3HOW - chains A and 3 of the 15 polymer chains in the assembly; structure by X-ray diffraction, 3.60 A resolution.

Chain A:
Molecule: DNA-directed RNA polymerase II subunit RPB1
Organism: Saccharomyces cerevisiae
Notes: EC 2.7.7.6
UniProtKB: P04050 (RPB1_YEAST); residues 1-1733 here = UniProt positions 1-1733
Sequence (1733 residues; row label = number of the first residue in the row):
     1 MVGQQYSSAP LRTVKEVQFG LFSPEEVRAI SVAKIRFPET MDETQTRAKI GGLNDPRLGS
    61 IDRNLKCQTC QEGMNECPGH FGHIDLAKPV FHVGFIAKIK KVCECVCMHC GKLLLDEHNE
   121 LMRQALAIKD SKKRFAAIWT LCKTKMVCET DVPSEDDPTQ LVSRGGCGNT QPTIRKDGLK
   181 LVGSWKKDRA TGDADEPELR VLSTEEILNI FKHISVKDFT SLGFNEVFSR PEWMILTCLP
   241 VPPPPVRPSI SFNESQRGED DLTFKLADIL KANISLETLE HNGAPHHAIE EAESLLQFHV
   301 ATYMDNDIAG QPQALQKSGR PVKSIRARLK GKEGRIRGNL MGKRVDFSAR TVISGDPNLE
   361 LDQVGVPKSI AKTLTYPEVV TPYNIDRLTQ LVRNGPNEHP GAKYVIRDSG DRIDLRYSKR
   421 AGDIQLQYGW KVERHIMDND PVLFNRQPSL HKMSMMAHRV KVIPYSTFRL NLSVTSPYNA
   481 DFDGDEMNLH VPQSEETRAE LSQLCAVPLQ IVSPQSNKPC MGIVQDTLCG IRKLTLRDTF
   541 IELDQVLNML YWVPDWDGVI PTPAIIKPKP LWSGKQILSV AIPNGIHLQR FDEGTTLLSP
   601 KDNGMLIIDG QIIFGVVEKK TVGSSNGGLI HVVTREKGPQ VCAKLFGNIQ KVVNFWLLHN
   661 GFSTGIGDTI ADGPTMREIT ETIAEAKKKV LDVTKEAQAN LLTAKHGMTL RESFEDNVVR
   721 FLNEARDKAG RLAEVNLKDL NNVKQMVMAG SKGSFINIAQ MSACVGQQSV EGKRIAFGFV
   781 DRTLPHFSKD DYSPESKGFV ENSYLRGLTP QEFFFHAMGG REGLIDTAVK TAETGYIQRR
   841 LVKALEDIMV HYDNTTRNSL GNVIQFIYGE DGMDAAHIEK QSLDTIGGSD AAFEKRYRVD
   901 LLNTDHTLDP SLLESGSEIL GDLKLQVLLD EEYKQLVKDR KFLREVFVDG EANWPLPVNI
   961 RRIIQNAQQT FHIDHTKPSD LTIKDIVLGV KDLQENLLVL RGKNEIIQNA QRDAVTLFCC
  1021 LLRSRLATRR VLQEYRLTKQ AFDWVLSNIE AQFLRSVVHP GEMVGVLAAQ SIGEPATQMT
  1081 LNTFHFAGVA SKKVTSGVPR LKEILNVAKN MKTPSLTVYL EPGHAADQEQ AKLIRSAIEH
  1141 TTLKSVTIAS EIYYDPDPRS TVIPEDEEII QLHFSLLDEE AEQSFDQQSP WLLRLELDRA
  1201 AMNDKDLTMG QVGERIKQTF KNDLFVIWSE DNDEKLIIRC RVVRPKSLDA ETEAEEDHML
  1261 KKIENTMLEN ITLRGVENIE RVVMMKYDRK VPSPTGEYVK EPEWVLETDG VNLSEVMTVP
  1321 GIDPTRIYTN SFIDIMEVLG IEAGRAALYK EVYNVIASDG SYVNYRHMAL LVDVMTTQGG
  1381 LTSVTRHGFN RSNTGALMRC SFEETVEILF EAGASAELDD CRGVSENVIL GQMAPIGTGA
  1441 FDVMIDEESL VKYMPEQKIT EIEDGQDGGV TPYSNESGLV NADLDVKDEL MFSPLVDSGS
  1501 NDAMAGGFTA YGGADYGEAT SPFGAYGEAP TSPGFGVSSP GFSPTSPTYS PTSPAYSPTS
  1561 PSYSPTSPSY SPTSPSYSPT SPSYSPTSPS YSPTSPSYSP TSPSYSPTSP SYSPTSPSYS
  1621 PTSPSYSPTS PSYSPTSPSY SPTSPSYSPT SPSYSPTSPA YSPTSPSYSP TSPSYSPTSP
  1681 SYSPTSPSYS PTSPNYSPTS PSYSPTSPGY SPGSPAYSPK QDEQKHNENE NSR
Disordered / not traced: 1, 187-194, 1082-1091, 1176-1186, 1245-1253, 1456-1733
Swiss-Prot annotation at these positions:
  - region: Pro248 to Asp260 (Lid loop), Asn306 to Lys323 (Rudder loop), Pro810 to Glu822 (Bridging helix)
  - binding site (Zn(2+)): Cys67, Cys70, Cys77, His80, Cys107, Cys110, Cys148, Cys167
  - binding site (Mg(2+)): Asp481, Asp483, Asp485
  - modified residue: Thr1471 (Phosphothreonine)
  - cross-link (Glycyl lysine isopeptide (Lys-Gly)): Lys695 (interchain with G-Cter in ubiquitin), Lys1246 (interchain with G-Cter in ubiquitin), Lys1350 (interchain with G-Cter in ubiquitin)
  - natural variant: Ser1653 to Pro1659 (deletion: In strain: A364A)
  - mutagenesis: Lys1246 (K1246R: Impairs ubiquitination during transcription stress)
Bound ions: Zn2+ site 1: Cys67, Cys70, Cys77, His80; Zn2+ site 2: Cys107, Cys110, Cys148, Cys167; Mg2+: Asp481, Asp483, Asp485 (shared with U11(3) of chain 3)
From the paper describing this entry:
  - binding site for the 18-nt RNA strand (chain 3): Asp483

Chain 3:
Molecule: 18-nt RNA strand
Sequence (18 nucleotides; numbered -6 to 11; the number before each row is that of its first residue; numbers below 1 keep their minus sign (U-6 is residue -6)):
    -6 UGCAUUUCAA CCAGGCUU
Disordered / not traced: -6 to 0
Bound ions: Mg2+: U11 (shared with Asp481(A), Asp483(A), Asp485(A) of chain A)

Interface between chain A and chain 3:
Residue-residue contacts (7):
  Ile250(A) with C1(3), sugar contact; A2(3), sugar contact
  Arg320(A) with A3(3), sugar contact
  Lys323(A) with A3(3), hydrogen bond to the sugar
  Asp481(A) with U11(3), sugar contact
  Asp483(A) with U11(3), phosphate contact
  Lys752(A) with U11(3), hydrogen bond to the base
Other interface residues (no listed pair), chain A (7 interface residues in all): Asp485
Other interface residues (no listed pair), chain 3 (5 interface residues in all): C4

Summary:
7 residues of chain A face 5 of chain 3 across their interface, with 2 hydrogen bonds. Polar contacts include
Lys752(A)-U11(3) and Lys323(A)-A3(3). From UniProt: 8 Zn2+-binding residues, 3 Mg2+-binding residues and one
mutagenesis site on chain A. The paper reports a binding site for the 18-nt RNA strand (chain 3) at Asp483(A).
Chain A is DNA-directed RNA polymerase II subunit RPB1 (Saccharomyces cerevisiae) and chain 3 is an 18-nt RNA
strand; the structure, Complete RNA polymerase II elongation complex III with a T-U mismatch and a frayed RNA
3'-uridine, was determined by X-ray diffraction, deposited together with 3HOU, 3HOV, 3HOX, 3HOY and 3HOZ.
